6WZG - chains P and R of the 6 polymer chains in the assembly; structure by electron microscopy, 2.30 A resolution.

[Chain P]
Name: Secretin
UniProt: P09683 (SECR_HUMAN); residues 1-27 here correspond to UniProt positions 28-54 (UniProt number = residue number + 27)
Chain sequence (27 residues; row label = number of the first residue in the row):
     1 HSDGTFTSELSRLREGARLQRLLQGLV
Curated features (UniProtKB/Swiss-Prot):
  - modified residue: V27 (Valine amide)

[Chain R]
Name: Secretin receptor
Source organism: Homo sapiens
UniProt: P47872 (SCTR_HUMAN); residues 22-440 here = UniProt positions 22-440
Chain sequence (453 residues; each row starts with the number of its first residue):
     7 DYKDDDDLEVLFQGPAHSTGALPRLCDVLQVLWEEQDQCLQELSREQTGD
    57 LGTEQPVPGCEGMWDNISCWPSSVPGRMVEVECPRFLRMLTSRNGSLFRN
   107 CTQDGWSETFPRPNLACGVNVNDSSNEKRHSYLLKLKVMYTVGYSSSLVM
   157 LLVALGILCAFRRLHCTRNYIHMHLFVSFILRALSNFIKDAVLFSSDDVT
   207 YCDAHRAGCKLVMVLFQYCIMANYSWLLVEGLYLHTLLAISFFSERKYLQ
   257 GFVAFGWGSPAIFVALWAIARHFLEDVGCWDINANASIWWIIRGPVILSI
   307 LINFILFINILRILMRKLRTQETRGNEVSHYKRLARSTLLLIPLFGIHYI
   357 VFAFSPEDAMEIQLFFELALGSFQGLVVAVLYCFLNGEVQLEVQKKWQQW
   407 HLREFPLHPVASFSNSTKASHLEQSQGTCRTSIIPAGLEVLFQGPHHHHH
   457 HHH
Unresolved in the structure: 7-29, 409-459
Disulfides: C45-C75, C66-C107, C89-C123, C215-C285
Differences from the reference sequence: expression tag (7-21, 441-459)

[Interface between chain P and chain R]
Pairs across the interface - 55 pairs, chain P then chain R:
  H1(P) - Q223(R)  hydrogen bond
  H1(P) - I226(R)
  H1(P) - Y230(R)
  H1(P) - W295(R)
  H1(P) - I298(R)
  S2(P) - Q369(R)
  S2(P) - L370(R)
  S2(P) - E373(R)  hydrogen bond
  S2(P) - L374(R)
  D3(P) - Y150(R)  hydrogen bond
  D3(P) - R188(R)  salt bridge
  D3(P) - N192(R)  hydrogen bond
  D3(P) - F222(R)
  D3(P) - L374(R)
  G4(P) - F222(R)
  G4(P) - N289(R)
  G4(P) - W295(R)
  F6(P) - L139(R)
  F6(P) - K143(R)
  F6(P) - Y146(R)  hydrophobic
  F6(P) - L370(R)  hydrophobic
  F6(P) - L374(R)  hydrophobic
  T7(P) - K195(R)  hydrogen bond
  T7(P) - F200(R)
  T7(P) - F222(R)
  S8(P) - D287(R)
  S8(P) - I288(R)
  S8(P) - N289(R)  hydrogen bond (side chain-backbone)
  E9(P) - R135(R)  salt bridge
  E9(P) - L139(R)
  E9(P) - M366(R)
  L10(P) - H136(R)
  L10(P) - L139(R)
  L10(P) - K143(R)
  S11(P) - F200(R)
  S11(P) - D287(R)  hydrogen bond
  S11(P) - I288(R)
  R12(P) - I288(R)
  L13(P) - H136(R)
  L13(P) - L139(R)  hydrophobic
  R14(P) - H136(R)
  R14(P) - L199(R)  hydrogen bond (side chain-backbone)
  R14(P) - F200(R)
  R14(P) - S202(R)  hydrogen bond (side chain-backbone)
  E15(P) - R30(R)
  E15(P) - L31(R)  hydrogen bond (side chain-backbone)
  R18(P) - D203(R)  hydrogen bond (side chain-backbone)
  R18(P) - V205(R)
  L19(P) - L31(R)  hydrophobic
  Q20(P) - V125(R)  hydrogen bond (side chain-backbone)
  Q20(P) - V127(R)
  Q20(P) - D129(R)
  R21(P) - D203(R)  salt bridge
  L23(P) - V125(R)  hydrophobic
  L26(P) - N72(R)
Also at the interface, not in a pair above, chain P (23 interface residues in all): T5, L22, V27
Also at the interface, not in a pair above, chain R (45 interface residues in all): C32, L35, D71, P117, N128, N132, L140, L142, M219, R299, V302
Interface features reported in the paper:
  - residue pairs: S2(P)-E373(R), D3(P)-R188(R), E9(P)-R135(R), R30(R)-E15(P), N72(R)-L26(P) (backbone contact), Q223(R)-H1(P), Y230(R)-H1(P), N289(R)-S8(P), R299(R)-H1(P)
  - interface residues, chain P: F6(P), L10(P), L13(P), R14(P), R18(P), L19(P), Q20(P), R21(P), L22(P), L23(P), L26(P), V27(P) (from molecular simulation)
  - interface residues, chain R: R30(R), L31(R), N72(R), H136(R), L139(R), L142(R), K143(R), L199(R), D203(R), D287(R), I288(R), L374(R) (from molecular simulation)

[Overview]
23 residues of chain P face 45 of chain R across their interface; the contacts include 12 hydrogen bonds and 3
salt bridges. Polar pairs include D3(P)-R188(R), E9(P)-R135(R) and R21(P)-D203(R). The authors report contacts
between S2(P) and E373(R), D3(P) and R188(R) and E9(P) and R135(R) among others; a backbone contact between
N72(R) and L26(P). The paper reports interface residues F6(P), L10(P) and R30(R) among others.
Here chain P is Secretin and chain R is Secretin receptor (Homo sapiens). Entry 6WZG (Human secretin receptor
Gs complex) was determined by electron microscopy together with 6WI9 from the same study.
